PDB entry 4ILG | X-ray diffraction, 2.10 A resolution | chains A and C of the 3 polymer chains in the assembly

[Chain A]
Protein: A1 cistron-splicing factor AAR2
Source organism: Saccharomyces cerevisiae
Reference sequence: P32357 (AAR2_YEAST); residue numbers follow UniProt; this construct covers 1-157, 171-355
Amino-acid sequence (342 residues; numbered 1 to 355; 13 numbers in that range are skipped by the numbering (no residue carries them; nothing is unmodelled there); the number before each row is that of its first residue):
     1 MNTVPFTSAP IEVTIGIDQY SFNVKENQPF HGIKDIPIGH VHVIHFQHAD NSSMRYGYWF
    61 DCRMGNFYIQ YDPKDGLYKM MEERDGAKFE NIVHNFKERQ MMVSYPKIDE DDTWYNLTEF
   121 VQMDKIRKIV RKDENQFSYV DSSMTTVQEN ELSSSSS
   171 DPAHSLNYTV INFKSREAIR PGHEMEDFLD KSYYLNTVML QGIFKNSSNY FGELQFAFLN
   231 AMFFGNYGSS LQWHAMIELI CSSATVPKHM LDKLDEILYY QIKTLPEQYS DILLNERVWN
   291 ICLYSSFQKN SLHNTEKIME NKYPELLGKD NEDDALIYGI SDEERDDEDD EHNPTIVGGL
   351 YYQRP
Not modelled in the structure: 318-338
Differences from the reference sequence: engineered mutation S153 (Leu in P32357), S154 (Lys in P32357)
Reported in the primary citation:
  - mutagenesis - R55A/I282A, R186A, M195A: unchanged binding to Pre-mRNA-splicing factor 8
  - post-translational modification sites: S253, T274, T345 (citing earlier work)
  - contacts within the chain: R190-H193, R190-Y203
  - mutagenesis - S253A, T274E, S331A: decreased growth
  - mutagenesis - S253A/T345A, S253E/T345E: abolished growth
  - mutagenesis - R55A/I282A, R186A, M195A: unchanged binding to RH

[Chain C]
Protein: Pre-mRNA-splicing factor 8
Source organism: Saccharomyces cerevisiae
Notes: fragment: yPrp8 Jab1/MPN
Reference sequence: P33334 (PRP8_YEAST); residue numbers follow UniProt; this construct covers 2147-2413
Amino-acid sequence (270 residues; each row starts with the number of its first residue):
  2144 GAMSSKNEWR KSAIANTLLY LRLKNIYVSA DDFVEEQNVY VLPKNLLKKF IEISDVKIQV
  2204 AAFIYGMSAK DHPKVKEIKT VVLVPQLGHV GSVQISNIPD IGDLPDTEGL ELLGWIHTQT
  2264 EELKFMAASE VATHSKLFAD KKRDCIDISI FSTPGSVSLS AYNLTDEGYQ WGEENKDIMN
  2324 VLSEGFEPTF STHAQLLLSD RITGNFIIPS GNVWNYTFMG TAFNQEGDYN FKYGIPLEFY
  2384 NEMHRPVHFL QFSELAGDEE LEAEQIDVFS
Not modelled in the structure: 2144-2147, 2393-2413
Differences from the reference sequence: expression tag (2144-2146)

[Interface between chain A and chain C]
Pairs across the interface (23; chain A residue first):
  G348(A) with K2167(C); N2168(C)
  G349(A) with K2167(C), hydrogen bond (backbone-backbone); N2168(C); I2169(C), hydrogen bond (backbone-backbone)
  L350(A) with I2169(C); V2171(C), hydrophobic
  Y351(A) with I2169(C), hydrogen bond (backbone-backbone); Y2170(C); V2171(C), hydrogen bond (backbone-backbone)
  Y352(A) with V2171(C), hydrophobic; L2339(C); L2340(C), hydrophobic; L2341(C), hydrogen bond (side chain-backbone)
  Q353(A) with Y2170(C); V2171(C), hydrogen bond (backbone-backbone); S2172(C); A2173(C), hydrogen bond (backbone-backbone)
  R354(A) with A2173(C); D2174(C), salt bridge; D2175(C), salt bridge
  P355(A) with S2172(C); K2267(C), hydrogen bond (backbone-side chain)
Also at the interface, not in a pair above, chain A (9 interface residues in all): V347
Interface features reported in the paper:
  - pairs named by the authors: L350(A)-I2169(C) (hydrophobic contact), L350(A)-V2171(C) (hydrophobic contact), L350(A)-L2341(C) (hydrophobic contact), Y351(A)-Y2170(C) (hydrophobic contact), Y352(A)-V2171(C) (hydrophobic contact), Y352(A)-L2340(C) (hydrophobic contact), Y352(A)-L2341(C) (backbone contact), R354(A)-D2174(C), R354(A)-D2175(C), P355(A)-K2267(C)
  - hot spots on chain A (mutagenesis) - L350A, Y352A: abolished binding to Pre-mRNA-splicing factor 8 (chain C)
  - hot spots on chain A (mutagenesis) - L350A, Y352A: decreased binding to Jab1

[Overview]
9 residues of chain A face 13 of chain C across their interface; the contacts include 8 hydrogen bonds and 2
salt bridges. Polar pairs include R354(A)-D2174(C), R354(A)-D2175(C) and Y352(A)-L2341(C). The authors report
hydrophobic contacts between L350(A) and I2169(C), L350(A) and V2171(C) and L350(A) and L2341(C) among others;
a backbone contact between Y352(A) and L2341(C); contacts between R354(A) and D2174(C), R354(A) and D2175(C)
and P355(A) and K2267(C). The paper reports that S253A, T274E and S331A of chain A reduce growth; modification
sites S253(A), T274(A) and T345(A); 10 substitutions were tested in all.
Chain A is A1 cistron-splicing factor AAR2 and chain C is Pre-mRNA-splicing factor 8, both from Saccharomyces
cerevisiae; the structure, Crystal structure of Aar2p in complex with the Prp8p RNaseH and Jab1/MPN domains,
was determined by X-ray diffraction, deposited together with 4ILI and 4ILJ.
